5NQF - chains A and B; structure by X-ray diffraction, 1.90 A resolution.

[Chain A]
Name: Apical membrane antigen 1
Organism: Plasmodium falciparum Vietnam Oak-Knoll (FVO)
Reference sequence: A0A024UZE1 (A0A024UZE1_PLAFA); residues 97-442 here = UniProt positions 97-442
Sequence (371 residues; each row starts with the number of its first residue):
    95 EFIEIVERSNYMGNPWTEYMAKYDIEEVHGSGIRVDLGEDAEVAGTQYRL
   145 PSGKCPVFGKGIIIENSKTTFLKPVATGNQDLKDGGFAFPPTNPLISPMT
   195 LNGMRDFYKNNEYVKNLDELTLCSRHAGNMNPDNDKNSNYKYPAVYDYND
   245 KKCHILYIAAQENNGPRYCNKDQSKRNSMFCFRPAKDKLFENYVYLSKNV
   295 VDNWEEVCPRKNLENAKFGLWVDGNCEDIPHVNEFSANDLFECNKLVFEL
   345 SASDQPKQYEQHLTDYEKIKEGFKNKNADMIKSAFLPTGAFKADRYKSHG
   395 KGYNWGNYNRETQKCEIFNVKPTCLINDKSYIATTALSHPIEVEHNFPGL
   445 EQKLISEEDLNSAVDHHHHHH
Not modelled in the structure: 95-101, 259-261, 265-268, 353-388, 443-465
Sequence notes: expression tag (95-96, 443-465); engineered mutation Lys162 (Asn in A0A024UZE1), Val288 (Thr in A0A024UZE1), Asp373 (Ser in A0A024UZE1), Asp422 (Asn in A0A024UZE1), Lys423 (Ser in A0A024UZE1)
Cystine bridges: Cys149-Cys302, Cys217-Cys247, Cys263-Cys275, Cys320-Cys418, Cys337-Cys409
From the paper describing this entry:
  - conformationally variable residues (loop rearrangement, order/disorder transition): Gly172 to Leu176, Pro226 to Asn233, Asn264 to Phe274

[Chain B]
Name: Rhoptry neck protein 2
Reference sequence: A5K3N8 (A5K3N8_PLAVS); numbering as in UniProt (aligned over 2034-2072)
Sequence (39 residues; each row starts with the number of its first residue):
  2034 MDISQHATDIGMGPATSCYTSTIPPPKQVCIQQAVKATL
Not modelled in the structure: 2034-2035, 2071-2072
Cystine bridges: Cys2051-Cys2063
From the paper describing this entry:
  - specificity-determining residues: Thr2055

[Chain A / chain B interface]
Contacting residue pairs (74):
  Leu131(A) - Asp2042(B)
  Leu131(A) - Ile2043(B)
  Leu131(A) - Gly2044(B)
  Gln141(A) - Thr2041(B)
  Tyr142(A) - Met2045(B)
  Tyr142(A) - Gly2046(B)
  Tyr142(A) - Pro2047(B)
  Arg143(A) - Thr2041(B)
  Arg143(A) - Asp2042(B)  hydrogen bond (side chain-backbone)
  Arg143(A) - Gly2044(B)
  Val169(A) - Val2068(B)  hydrophobic
  Ala170(A) - Val2068(B)
  Ala170(A) - Lys2069(B)  hydrogen bond (backbone-backbone)
  Thr171(A) - Gln2066(B)
  Thr171(A) - Ala2067(B)
  Gly172(A) - Gln2066(B)
  Gly172(A) - Ala2067(B)  hydrogen bond (backbone-backbone)
  Gln174(A) - Lys2069(B)
  Leu176(A) - Lys2069(B)
  Phe183(A) - Tyr2052(B)
  Pro184(A) - Ile2064(B)  hydrophobic
  Thr186(A) - Val2062(B)
  Thr186(A) - Cys2063(B)
  Pro188(A) - Lys2060(B)
  Pro188(A) - Val2062(B)
  Phe201(A) - Lys2060(B)
  Tyr202(A) - Ile2056(B)  hydrophobic
  Asn205(A) - Ile2056(B)
  Arg219(A) - Ile2056(B)
  Gly222(A) - Thr2055(B)  hydrogen bond (backbone-side chain)
  Asn223(A) - Thr2053(B)
  Asn223(A) - Ser2054(B)
  Asn223(A) - Thr2055(B)  hydrogen bond (backbone-side chain)
  Asn223(A) - Ile2056(B)  hydrogen bond (side chain-backbone)
  Met224(A) - Tyr2052(B)  hydrophobic
  Met224(A) - Thr2053(B)
  Met224(A) - Ser2054(B)
  Met224(A) - Lys2060(B)
  Asn225(A) - Tyr2052(B)
  Asn225(A) - Thr2053(B)  hydrogen bond (backbone-backbone)
  Asn225(A) - Thr2055(B)
  Pro226(A) - Thr2049(B)
  Pro226(A) - Cys2051(B)
  Pro226(A) - Tyr2052(B)
  Asp227(A) - Cys2051(B)  hydrogen bond (backbone-backbone)
  Asp227(A) - Tyr2052(B)
  Asp227(A) - Thr2053(B)  hydrogen bond
  Asp227(A) - Gln2061(B)
  Asn228(A) - Ala2048(B)
  Asn228(A) - Thr2049(B)
  Ser232(A) - Thr2055(B)
  Tyr234(A) - Gly2046(B)
  Tyr234(A) - Pro2047(B)
  Tyr236(A) - Thr2049(B)  hydrogen bond
  Tyr236(A) - Tyr2052(B)  hydrogen bond
  Tyr251(A) - Pro2047(B)
  Tyr251(A) - Ala2048(B)
  Tyr251(A) - Thr2049(B)  hydrogen bond (side chain-backbone)
  Tyr251(A) - Tyr2052(B)
  Tyr251(A) - Val2068(B)  hydrophobic
  Ile252(A) - Met2045(B)  hydrophobic
  Ala253(A) - Gly2044(B)
  Ala254(A) - Ile2043(B)
  Ala254(A) - Gly2044(B)
  Ala254(A) - Met2045(B)  hydrophobic
  Glu256(A) - Ile2043(B)
  Asn257(A) - His2039(B)  hydrogen bond
  Asn257(A) - Ile2043(B)
  Tyr262(A) - Ile2036(B)  hydrophobic
  Tyr262(A) - His2039(B)
  Asn271(A) - Lys2069(B)
  Met273(A) - Met2045(B)  hydrophobic
  Gln349(A) - Ile2043(B)
  Pro350(A) - Asp2042(B)
Interface residues without a listed pair, chain A (47 interface residues in all): Val137, Asp175, Asn187, Ile190, Lys235, Gln255, Phe276, Tyr390
Interface residues without a listed pair, chain B (28 interface residues in all): Pro2057, Ala2070
From the paper, about this interface:
  - residue pairs: Asn223(A)-Thr2055(B), Asn225(A)-Thr2055(B)
  - interface residues, chain A: Pro185(A), Tyr202(A), Asn264(A)

[In short]
Chain A and chain B form an interface of 47 and 28 residues respectively; the contacts include 13 hydrogen
bonds. Among the polar pairs are Arg143(A)-Asp2042(B), Gly222(A)-Thr2055(B) and Asn223(A)-Thr2055(B). The
paper describes contacts between Asn223(A) and Thr2055(B) and Asn225(A) and Thr2055(B). From the paper:
interface residues Pro185(A), Tyr202(A) and Asn264(A); the specificity determinant Thr2055(B).
Here chain A is Apical membrane antigen 1 (Plasmodium falciparum Vietnam Oak-Knoll (FVO)) and chain B is
Rhoptry neck protein 2. Entry 5NQF (Crystal structure of Plasmodium falciparum AMA1 in complex with a 39 aa
PvRON2 peptide) was determined by X-ray diffraction, deposited together with 5NQG.
